Entry 7FD5 (electron microscopy, 2.40 A resolution); this record covers chains F and C of the 7 polymer chains in the assembly.

Chain F (and C):
Name: Lon protease
Organism: Meiothermus taiwanensis
Notes: EC 3.4.21.53; chain C of this document is another copy of the same molecule, construct and numbering; everything in this record applies to it too
UniProtKB: A0A059VAZ3 (A0A059VAZ3_9DEIN); numbering as in UniProt (aligned over 1-793)
Chain sequence (793 residues; numbered 1 to 793; the number before each row is that of its first residue):
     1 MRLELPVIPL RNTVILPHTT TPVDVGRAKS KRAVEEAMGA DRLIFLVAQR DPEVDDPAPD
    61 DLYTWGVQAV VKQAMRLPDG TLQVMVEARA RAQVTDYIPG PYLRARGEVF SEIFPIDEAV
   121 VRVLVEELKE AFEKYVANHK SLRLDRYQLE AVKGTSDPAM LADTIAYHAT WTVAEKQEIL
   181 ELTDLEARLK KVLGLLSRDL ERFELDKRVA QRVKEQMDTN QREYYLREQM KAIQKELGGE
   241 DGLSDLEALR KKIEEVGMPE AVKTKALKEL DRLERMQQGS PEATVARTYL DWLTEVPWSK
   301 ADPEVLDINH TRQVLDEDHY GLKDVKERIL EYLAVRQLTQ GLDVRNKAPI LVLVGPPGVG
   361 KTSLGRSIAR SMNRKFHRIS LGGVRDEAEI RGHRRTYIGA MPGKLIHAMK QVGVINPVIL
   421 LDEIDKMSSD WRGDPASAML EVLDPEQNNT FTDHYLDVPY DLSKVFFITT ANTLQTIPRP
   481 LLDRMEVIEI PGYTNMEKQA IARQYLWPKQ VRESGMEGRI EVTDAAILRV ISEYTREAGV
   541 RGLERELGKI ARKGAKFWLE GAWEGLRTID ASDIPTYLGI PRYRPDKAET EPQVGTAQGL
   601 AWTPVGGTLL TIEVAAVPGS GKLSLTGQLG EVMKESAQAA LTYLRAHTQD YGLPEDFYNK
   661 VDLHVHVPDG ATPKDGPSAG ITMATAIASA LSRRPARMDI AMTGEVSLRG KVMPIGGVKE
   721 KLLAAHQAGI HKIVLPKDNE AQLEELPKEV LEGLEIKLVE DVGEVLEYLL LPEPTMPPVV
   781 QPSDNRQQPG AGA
Disordered / not traced: 1, 781-793
Glycans and other covalent adducts: compound 4KZ linked to Ser678
Ligand contacts:
  - 4KZ (N-[(1R)-1-(dihydroxyboranyl)-2-phenylethyl]-Nalpha-(pyrazin-2-ylcarbonyl)-L-phenylalaninamide): Leu600, Ala601, Trp602, Thr603, Thr608, Leu610, Met633, Thr672, Pro673, Lys674, Asp675, Gly676, Pro677, Ala679, Gly716, Lys721
  - ADP (adenosine-5'-diphosphate): His319, Tyr320, Pro356, Pro357, Gly358, Val359, Gly360, Lys361, Thr362, Ser363, Tyr493, Ile501, Tyr505, Leu506, Val540, Arg541, Glu544
From the paper describing this entry:
  - binding site for Alpha-S1-casein: Tyr224, Tyr397, Ile398, Trp431
  - mutagenesis - M217A, M217S, Y224H, Y224I, Y224L, Y225A, Y225S: abolished catalytic activity
  - mutagenesis - M217L, M217Y, Q221A, Y224F, Y224M, Y224W, Y225L: unchanged catalytic activity
  - mutagenesis - Y224A, Y224S: abolished catalytic activity on Ig2 and alpha-casein

Chain F / chain C interface:
Residue-residue contacts (18):
  Lys140(F) - Val120(C)
  Arg143(F) - Asp117(C)
  Arg143(F) - Glu186(C)  salt bridge
  Leu144(F) - Asp117(C)  hydrogen bond (backbone-side chain)
  Arg146(F) - Asp117(C)  salt bridge
  Arg146(F) - Ala119(C)
  Arg146(F) - Val120(C)
  Tyr147(F) - Arg122(C)  hydrogen bond
  Asp218(F) - Arg198(C)  salt bridge
  Gln221(F) - Arg198(C)
  Arg222(F) - Arg198(C)
  Arg222(F) - Glu201(C)
  Tyr225(F) - Arg198(C)
  Tyr225(F) - Asp199(C)
  Tyr225(F) - Arg202(C)  hydrogen bond (backbone-side chain)
  Leu226(F) - Arg202(C)
  Leu226(F) - Leu205(C)  hydrophobic
  Gln229(F) - Arg202(C)  hydrogen bond
Also at the interface, not in a pair above, chain F (12 interface residues in all): Asp145
Also at the interface, not in a pair above, chain C (14 interface residues in all): Ile116, Glu118, Asp184, Ala187

Summary:
12 residues of chain F face 14 of chain C across their interface; the contacts include 4 hydrogen bonds and 3
salt bridges. Polar contacts include Arg143(F)-Glu186(C), Arg146(F)-Asp117(C) and Asp218(F)-Arg198(C). The
paper reports a binding site for Alpha-S1-casein at Tyr224(F), Tyr397(F) and Ile398(F) among others; M217A,
M217S and Y224H of chain F, among others, abolish catalytic activity; 16 substitutions were tested in all.
Chain F and chain C are both Lon protease (Meiothermus taiwanensis); the structure, A complete
three-dimensional structure of the Lon protease translocating a protein substrate (conformation 2), was
determined by electron microscopy, deposited together with 7FD4.
